Entry 3A46 (X-ray diffraction, 2.20 A resolution); this record covers chains A and D of the 3 polymer chains in the assembly.

[Chain A]
Protein: Formamidopyrimidine-DNA glycosylase
Source organism: Acanthamoeba polyphaga mimivirus
Notes: EC 3.2.2.23
UniProt: Q5UQ00 (FPG_MIMIV); numbering as in UniProt (aligned over 1-287)
Amino-acid sequence (289 residues; row label = number of the first residue in the row):
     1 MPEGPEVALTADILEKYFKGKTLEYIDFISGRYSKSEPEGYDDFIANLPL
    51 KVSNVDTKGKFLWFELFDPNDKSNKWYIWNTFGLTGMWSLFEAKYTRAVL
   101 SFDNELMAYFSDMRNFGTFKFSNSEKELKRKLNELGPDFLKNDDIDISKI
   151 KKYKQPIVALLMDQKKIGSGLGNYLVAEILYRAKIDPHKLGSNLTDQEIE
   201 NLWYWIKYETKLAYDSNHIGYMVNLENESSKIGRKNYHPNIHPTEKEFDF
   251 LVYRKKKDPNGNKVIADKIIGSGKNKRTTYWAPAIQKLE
Not modelled in the structure: 1
Construct notes: expression tag (288-289)
What the authors report for this chain:
  - catalytic residues: Pro2
  - catalytic residues: Glu3 (proposed by the authors, not directly observed)
  - contacts within the chain: Glu3-Gly172 (hydrogen bond), Glu3-Tyr174 (hydrogen bond), Glu3-Leu175 (hydrogen bond)
  - conformationally variable residues (side-chain flip): Pro2, Arg114, Phe116
  - binding site for the 13-nt DNA strand (chain D): Leu84, Arg114, Phe116

[Chain D]
Molecule: 13-nt DNA strand
Sequence (13 nucleotides; numbered 14 to 26; the number before each row is that of its first residue):
    14 CGTCCAXGTCTAC
Modified residues: 3DR (1',2'-dideoxyribofuranose-5'-phosphate) at position 20

[Interface between chain A and chain D]
Contacting residue pairs (28):
  Pro2(A) with 3DR_20(D), sugar contact
  Glu3(A) with 3DR_20(D), sugar contact; DG21(D), phosphate contact
  Lys60(A) with DG21(D), salt bridge to the phosphate; DT22(D), salt bridge to the phosphate
  Gly83(A) with DG21(D), sugar contact
  Leu84(A) with 3DR_20(D), sugar contact; DG21(D), sugar contact
  Arg114(A) with DA19(D), hydrogen bond to the base
  Phe116(A) with DG21(D), base contact
  Gln164(A) with DT22(D), phosphate contact
  Gly172(A) with DG21(D), phosphate contact
  Asn173(A) with 3DR_20(D), hydrogen bond to the phosphate; DG21(D), hydrogen bond to the phosphate
  Tyr174(A) with 3DR_20(D), sugar contact
  Tyr221(A) with 3DR_20(D), sugar contact
  Tyr253(A) with DA19(D), phosphate contact; 3DR_20(D), hydrogen bond to the phosphate
  Arg254(A) with DC18(D), hydrogen bond to the phosphate; DA19(D), salt bridge to the phosphate
  Lys268(A) with DC18(D), salt bridge to the phosphate
  Asn275(A) with DT22(D), base contact; DC23(D), base contact
  Arg277(A) with 3DR_20(D), salt bridge to the phosphate; DG21(D), salt bridge to the phosphate; DT22(D), base contact
  Thr278(A) with DA19(D), hydrogen bond to the phosphate
  Tyr280(A) with DA19(D), hydrogen bond to the phosphate
Other interface residues (no listed pair), chain A (21 interface residues in all): Met162, Lys274
Other interface residues (no listed pair), chain D (7 interface residues in all): DT24

[In short]
21 residues of chain A face 7 of chain D across their interface; the contacts include 7 hydrogen bonds and 6
salt bridges. Polar contacts include Arg114(A)-DA19(D), Asn173(A)-3DR_20(D) and Asn173(A)-DG21(D). From the
paper: catalytic residues Pro2(A) and Glu3(A); a binding site for the 13-nt DNA strand (chain D) at Leu84(A),
Arg114(A) and Phe116(A).
Here chain A is Formamidopyrimidine-DNA glycosylase (Acanthamoeba polyphaga mimivirus) and chain D is a 13-nt
DNA strand. Entry 3A46 (Crystal structure of MvNei1/THF complex) was determined by X-ray diffraction together
with 3A42 and 3A45 from the same study.
